PDB entry 7A5S | electron microscopy, 3.90 A resolution | chains H and B of the 6 polymer chains in the assembly

# Chain H
Name: CR3022 Fab Heavy Chain
Source organism: Homo sapiens
Notes: antibody fragment or engineered binder
Sequence (256 residues; numbered -18 to 237; the number before each row is that of its first residue; numbers below 1 keep their minus sign (Met-18 is residue -18)):
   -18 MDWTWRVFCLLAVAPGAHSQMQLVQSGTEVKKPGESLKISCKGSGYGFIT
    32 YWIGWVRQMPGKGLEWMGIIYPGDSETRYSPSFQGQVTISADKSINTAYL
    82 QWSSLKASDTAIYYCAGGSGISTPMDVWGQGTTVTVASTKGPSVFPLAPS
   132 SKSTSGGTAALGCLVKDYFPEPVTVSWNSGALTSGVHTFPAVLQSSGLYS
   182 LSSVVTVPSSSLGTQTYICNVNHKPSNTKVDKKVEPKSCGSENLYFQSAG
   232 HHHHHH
Not modelled in the structure: -18 to 0, 221-237
Disulfide bonds: Cys22-Cys96, Cys144-Cys200

# Chain B
Name: Spike glycoprotein
Source organism: Severe acute respiratory syndrome coronavirus 2
Reference sequence: P0DTC2 (SPIKE_SARS2); residues 1-1208 here = UniProt positions 1-1208
Sequence (1287 residues; each row starts with the number of its first residue; numbers below 1 keep their minus sign (Met-30 is residue -30)):
   -30 MGILPSPGMPALLSLVSLLSVLLMGCVAETGMFVFLVLLPLVSSQCVNLT
    20 TRTQLPPAYTNSFTRGVYYPDKVFRSSVLHSTQDLFLPFFSNVTWFHAIH
    70 VSGTNGTKRFDNPVLPFNDGVYFASTEKSNIIRGWIFGTTLDSKTQSLLI
   120 VNNATNVVIKVCEFQFCNDPFLGVYYHKNNKSWMESEFRVYSSANNCTFE
   170 YVSQPFLMDLEGKQGNFKNLREFVFKNIDGYFKIYSKHTPINLVRDLPQG
   220 FSALEPLVDLPIGINITRFQTLLALHRSYLTPGDSSSGWTAGAAAYYVGY
   270 LQPRTFLLKYNENGTITDAVDCALDPLSETKCTLKSFTVEKGIYQTSNFR
   320 VQPTESIVRFPNITNLCPFGEVFNATRFASVYAWNRKRISNCVADYSVLY
   370 NSASFSTFKCYGVSPTKLNDLCFTNVYADSFVIRGDEVRQIAPGQTGKIA
   420 DYNYKLPDDFTGCVIAWNSNNLDSKVGGNYNYLYRLFRKSNLKPFERDIS
   470 TEIYQAGSTPCNGVEGFNCYFPLQSYGFQPTNGVGYQPYRVVVLSFELLH
   520 APATVCGPKKSTNLVKNKCVNFNFNGLTGTGVLTESNKKFLPFQQFGRDI
   570 ADTTDAVRDPQTLEILDITPCSFGGVSVITPGTNTSNQVAVLYQDVNCTE
   620 VPVAIHADQLTPTWRVYSTGSNVFQTRAGCLIGAEHVNNSYECDIPIGAG
   670 ICASYQTQTNSPRRARSVASQSIIAYTMSLGAENSVAYSNNSIAIPTNFT
   720 ISVTTEILPVSMTKTSVDCTMYICGDSTECSNLLLQYGSFCTQLNRALTG
   770 IAVEQDKNTQEVFAQVKQIYKTPPIKDFGGFNFSQILPDPSKPSKRSFIE
   820 DLLFNKVTLADAGFIKQYGDCLGDIAARDLICAQKFNGLTVLPPLLTDEM
   870 IAQYTSALLAGTITSGWTFGAGAALQIPFAMQMAYRFNGIGVTQNVLYEN
   920 QKLIANQFNSAIGKIQDSLSSTASALGKLQDVVNQNAQALNTLVKQLSSN
   970 FGAISSVLNDILSRLDPPEAEVQIDRLITGRLQSLQTYVTQQLIRAAEIR
  1020 ASANLAATKMSECVLGQSKRVDFCGKGYHLMSFPQSAPHGVVFLHVTYVP
  1070 AQEKNFTTAPAICHDGKAHFPREGVFVSNGTHWFVTQRNFYEPQIITTDN
  1120 TFVSGNCDVVIGIVNNTVYDPLQPELDSFKEELDKYFKNHTSPDVDLGDI
  1170 SGINASVVNIQKEIDRLNEVAKNLNESLIDLQELGKYEQSGRENLYFQGG
  1220 GGSGYIPEAPRDGQAYVRKDGEWVLLSTFLGHHHHHH
Not modelled in the structure: -30 to 32, 71-75, 618-632, 677-1256
Disulfide bonds: Cys131-Cys166, Cys291-Cys301, Cys336-Cys361, Cys379-Cys432, Cys391-Cys525, Cys480-Cys488, Cys538-Cys590, Cys617-Cys649, Cys662-Cys671
Covalently attached groups: N-acetylglucosamine (NAG) linked to Asn343
Differences from the reference sequence: initiating methionine (-30); expression tag (-29 to 0, 1209-1256); engineered mutation Pro986 (Lys in P0DTC2), Pro987 (Val in P0DTC2)
From the paper describing this entry:
  - specificity-determining residues: Ala372, Pro384 (proposed by the authors, not directly observed)

# Interface between chain H and chain B
Contacting residue pairs (11; chain H residue first):
  Lys13(H) with Gln493(B)
  Pro14(H) with Leu455(B); Phe456(B); Tyr489(B)
  Glu16(H) with Gln493(B), hydrogen bond
  Ser17(H) with Tyr505(B), hydrogen bond
  Ser119(H) with Phe486(B); Asn487(B), hydrogen bond (side chain-backbone); Tyr489(B)
  Ser177(H) with Phe486(B)
  Leu179(H) with Phe486(B), hydrophobic
Other interface residues (no listed pair), chain H (11 interface residues in all): Lys19, Gln82, Lys121, Phe150
Other interface residues (no listed pair), chain B (8 interface residues in all): Gly485

# Overview
11 residues of chain H and 8 residues of chain B are in contact, with 3 hydrogen bonds. Polar pairs include
Glu16(H)-Gln493(B), Ser17(H)-Tyr505(B) and Ser119(H)-Asn487(B). Covalently linked N-acetylglucosamine: at
Asn343(B). From the paper: specificity determinants Ala372(B) and Pro384(B).
Chain H is CR3022 Fab Heavy Chain (Homo sapiens) and chain B is Spike glycoprotein (Severe acute respiratory
syndrome coronavirus 2); the structure, Complex of SARS-CoV-2 spike and CR3022 Fab (Homogeneous Refinement),
was determined by electron microscopy together with 7A5R from the same study.
